Entry 7XGF (X-ray diffraction, 1.90 A resolution); this record covers chains A and C of the 3 polymer chains in the assembly.

# Chain A
Protein: BCL-xL and MCL-1 dual inhibitor 2
From: synthetic construct
Amino-acid sequence (164 residues; each row starts with the number of its first residue):
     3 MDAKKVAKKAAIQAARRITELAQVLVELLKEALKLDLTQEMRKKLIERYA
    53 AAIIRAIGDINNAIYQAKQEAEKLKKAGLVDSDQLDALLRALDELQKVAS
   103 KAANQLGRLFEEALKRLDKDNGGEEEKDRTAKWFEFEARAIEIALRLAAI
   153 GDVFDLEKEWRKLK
Disordered / not traced: 3, 166
From the paper describing this entry:
  - mutagenesis - I56E/G60E/I145L (KD of 133 nM): decreased binding to MCL-1

# Chain C
Protein: BCL-xL
From: Homo sapiens
Amino-acid sequence (172 residues; numbered 1 to 172; the number before each row is that of its first residue):
     1 GHMMSQSNRELVVDFLSYKLSQKGYSWSQFSDVEENRTEAPEGTESEAVK
    51 QALREAGDEFELRYRRAFSDLTSQLHITPGTAYQSFEQVVNELFRDGVNW
   101 GRIVAFFSFGGALCVESVDKEMQVLVSRIAAWMATYLNDHLEPWIQENGG
   151 WDTFVELYGNNAAAESRKGQER
Disordered / not traced: 1-3, 34-42, 161-172

# Interface between chain A and chain C
Residue-residue contacts (52):
  R19(A) - R102(C)
  K45(A) - L75(C)  hydrogen bond (side chain-backbone)
  K45(A) - S85(C)  hydrogen bond
  I48(A) - Q74(C)
  E49(A) - L75(C)
  E49(A) - Q84(C)
  E49(A) - S85(C)
  E49(A) - Q88(C)
  E49(A) - V89(C)
  A52(A) - L71(C)  hydrophobic
  A53(A) - V89(C)
  A53(A) - E92(C)
  I55(A) - L71(C)  hydrophobic
  I56(A) - F68(C)  hydrophobic
  I56(A) - L71(C)  hydrophobic
  I56(A) - L93(C)  hydrophobic
  I56(A) - A105(C)  hydrophobic
  R57(A) - E92(C)  hydrogen bond (side chain-backbone)
  R57(A) - L93(C)  hydrogen bond (side chain-backbone)
  R57(A) - R95(C)
  R57(A) - D96(C)  salt bridge
  R57(A) - R102(C)
  I59(A) - F60(C)  hydrophobic
  I59(A) - Y64(C)  hydrophobic
  G60(A) - F60(C)
  G60(A) - G101(C)
  G60(A) - R102(C)
  D61(A) - N99(C)  hydrogen bond
  D61(A) - R102(C)  salt bridge
  N63(A) - F60(C)
  N63(A) - Y64(C)
  N63(A) - Y158(C)
  N64(A) - N99(C)
  N64(A) - W100(C)
  N64(A) - G101(C)  hydrogen bond (side chain-backbone)
  N64(A) - Y158(C)  hydrogen bond
  Y67(A) - E59(C)  hydrogen bond
  Y67(A) - L157(C)
  Y67(A) - Y158(C)  hydrophobic
  Q68(A) - L157(C)
  Q71(A) - E156(C)
  Q71(A) - L157(C)
  Q98(A) - E59(C)
  K99(A) - R63(C)
  S102(A) - R63(C)
  S102(A) - Y64(C)  hydrogen bond
  N106(A) - R63(C)  hydrogen bond (side chain-backbone)
  N106(A) - Y64(C)
  N106(A) - A67(C)
  E113(A) - D70(C)
  E113(A) - Q74(C)  hydrogen bond
  K117(A) - Q74(C)
Other interface residues (no listed pair), chain A (28 interface residues in all): R50, Y51, I62, D95, A105

# Overview
28 residues of chain A face 26 of chain C across their interface, with 11 hydrogen bonds and 2 salt bridges.
Among the polar pairs are R57(A)-D96(C), D61(A)-R102(C) and K45(A)-L75(C). From the paper: I56E/G60E/I145L of
chain A reduce binding to MCL-1.
Here chain A is BCL-xL and MCL-1 dual inhibitor 2 (synthetic construct) and chain C is BCL-xL (Homo sapiens).
Entry 7XGF (Crystal structure of BCL-xL in complex with computationally designed inhibitor protein) was
determined by X-ray diffraction, deposited together with 7XGG.
